Entry 5ZET (electron microscopy, 3.20 A resolution); this record covers chains D and A of the 34 polymer chains in the assembly.

== Chain D ==
Protein: 50S ribosomal protein L3
Source organism: Mycobacterium smegmatis str. MC2 155
UniProtKB: A0QSD1 (RL3_MYCS2); numbering as in UniProt (aligned over 1-217)
Amino-acid sequence (217 residues; numbered 1 to 217; the number before each row is that of its first residue):
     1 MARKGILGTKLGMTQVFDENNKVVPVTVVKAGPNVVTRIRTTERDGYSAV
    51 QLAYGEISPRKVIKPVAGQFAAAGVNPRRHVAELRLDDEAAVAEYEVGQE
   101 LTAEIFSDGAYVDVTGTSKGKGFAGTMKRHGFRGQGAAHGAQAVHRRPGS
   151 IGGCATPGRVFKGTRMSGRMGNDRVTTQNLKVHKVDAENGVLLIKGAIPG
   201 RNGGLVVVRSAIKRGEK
Not modelled in the structure: 1, 216-217

== Chain A ==
Molecule: 23S rRNA
Source organism: Mycobacterium smegmatis str. MC2 155
Sequence (3120 nucleotides; each row starts with the number of its first residue):
     1 UAAGUGUUUAAGGGCGCAUGGUGGAUGCCUUGGCACUGGGAGCCGAUGAA
    51 GGACGUAGGAGGCUGCGAUAAGCCUCGGGGAGCUGUCAACCGAGCGUUGA
   101 UCCGAGGAUGUCCGAAUGGGGAAACCCGGCACGAGUGAUGUCGUGUCACC
   151 AGGCGCUGAAUAUAUAGGCGUCUGGGGGGAACGCGGGGAAGUGAAACAUC
   201 UCAGUACCCGUAGGAAGAGAAAACAAAAUGUGAUUCCGUGAGUAGUGGCG
   251 AGCGAAAGCGGAGGAUGGCUAAACCGUAUGCAUGUGAUACCGGGUAGGGG
   301 UUGUGUGUGCGGGGUUGUGGGACCUAUCUUUCCGGCUCUACCUGGCUGGA
   351 GGGCAGUGAGAAAAUGUUGUGGUUAGCGGAAAUGGCUUGGGAUGGCCUGC
   401 CGUAGACGGUGAGAGCCCGGUACGUGAAAACCCGACGUCUGUCUUGAUGG
   451 UGUUCCCGAGUAGCAGCGGGCCCGUGGAAUCUGCUGUGAAUCUGCCGGGA
   501 CCACCCGGUAAGCCUGAAUACUUCCCAGUGACCGAUAGCGGAUUAGUACC
   551 GUGAGGGAAUGGUGAAAAGUACCCCGGGAGGGGAGUGAAAGAGUACCUGA
   601 AACCGUGCGCUUACAAUCCGUCAGAGCCCUCGACGUGUCGUGGGGUGAUG
   651 GCGUGCCUUUUGAAGAAUGAGCCUGCGAGUCAGGGACAUGUCGCGAGGUU
   701 AACCCGGGUGGGGUAGCCGCAGCGAAAGCGAGUCUGAAUAGGGCGUAUCC
   751 ACACAAGAGUGUGUGGUGUAGUGGUGUGUUCUGGACCCGAAGCGGAGUGA
   801 UCUACCCAUGGCCAGGGUGAAGCGCGGGUAAGACCGCGUGGAGGCCCGAA
   851 CCCACUUAGGUUGAAGACUGAGGGGAUGAGCUGUGGGUAGGGGUGAAAGG
   901 CCAAUCAAACUCCGUGAUAGCUGGUUCUCCCCGAAAUGCAUUUAGGUGCA
   951 GCGUCGCAUGUUUCUUGCCGGAGGUAGAGCUACUGGAUGGCCGAUGGGCC
  1001 CCACAGGGUUACUGACGUCAGCCAAACUCCGAAUGCCGGUAAGUCCAAGA
  1051 GUGCGGCAGUGAGACGGCGGGGGAUAAGCUCCGUGCGUCGAGAGGGAAAC
  1101 AGCCCAGAUCGCCGGCUAAGGCCCCUAAGCGUGUGCUAAGUGGAAAAGGA
  1151 UGUGCAGUCGCGAAGACAACCAGGAGGUUGGCUUAGAAGCAGCCACCCUU
  1201 GAAAGAGUGCGUAAUAGCUCACUGGUCAAGUGAUUGUGCGCCGAUAAUGU
  1251 AGCGGGGCUCAAGCACACCGCCGAAGCCGCGGCAGCCAACGUGUUGGCUG
  1301 GGUAGGGGAGCGUCCUGCAUCCGGUGAAGCCGCCGAGUGAUCGAGUGGUG
  1351 GAGGGUGUGGGAGUGAGAAUGCAGGCAUGAGUAGCGAUUAGGCAAGUGAG
  1401 AACCUUGCCCGCCGAAAGACCAAGGGUUCCUGGGCCAGGCCAGUCCGCCC
  1451 AGGGUGAGUCGGGACCUAAGGCGAGGCCGACAGGCGUAGUCGAUGGACAA
  1501 CGGGUUGAUAUUCCCGUACCCGUGUAUGUGCGUCCAUGAUGAAUCAGCGG
  1551 UACUAACCAUCCAAAACCACCGUGACCGCACCUUUCGGGGUGUGGCGUUG
  1601 GUGGGGCUGCAUGGGACCUUCGUUGGUAGUAGUCAAGCGAUGGGGUGACG
  1651 CAGGAAGGUAGCCGUACCGGUCAGUGGUAAUACCGGGGUAAGCCUGUAGG
  1701 GAGUCAGAUAGGUAAAUCCGUCUGGCAUAUAUCCUGAGAGGUGAUGCAUA
  1751 GCCGAGUGAGGCGAAUUCGGUGAUCCUAUGCUGCCGAGAAAAGCCUCUAG
  1801 CGAGGACAUACACGGCCCGUACCCCAAACCAACACAGGUGGUCAGGUAGA
  1851 GAAUACUAAGGCGUACGAGUGAACUAUGGUUAAGGAACUCGGCAAAAUGC
  1901 CCCCGUAACUUCGGGAGAAGGGGGACCCACAUGGCGUGUAAGCCUUUACG
  1951 GCCCAAGCGUGAGUGGGUGGCACAAACCAGUGAGAAGCGACUGUUUACUA
  2001 AAAACACAGGUCCGUGCGAAGUCGCAAGACGAUGUAUACGGACUGACGCC
  2051 UGCCCGGUGCUGGAAGGUUAAGAGGACCCGUUAACUCCCUUUGGGGGUGA
  2101 AGCGGAGAAUUUAAGCCCCAGUAAACGGCGGUGGUAACUAUAACCAUCCU
  2151 AAGGUAGCGAAAUUCCUUGUCGGGUAAGUUCCGACCUGCACGAAUGGCGU
  2201 AACGACUUCUCAACUGUCUCAACCAUAGACUCGGCGAAAUUGCACUACGA
  2251 GUAAAGAUGCUCGUUACGCGCGGCAGGACGAAAAGACCCCGGGACCUUCA
  2301 CUACAACUUGGUAUUGGUGCUCGAUACGGUUUGUGUAGGAUAGGUGGGAG
  2351 ACUGUGAAGCUCACACGCCAGUGUGGGUGGAGUCGUUGUUGAAAUACCAC
  2401 UCUGAUCGUAUUGGGCCUCUAACCUCGGACCGUAUAUCCGGUUCAGGGAC
  2451 AGUGCCUGGUGGGUAGUUUAACUGGGGCGGUUGCCUCCUAAAAUGUAACG
  2501 GAGGCGCCCAAAGGUUCCCUCAACCUGGACGGCAAUCAGGUGUUGAGUGU
  2551 AAGUGCACAAGGGAGCUUGACUGCGAGACGGACAUGUCGAGCAGGGACGA
  2601 AAGUCGGGACUAGUGAUCCGGCACCUCUGAGUGGAAGGGGUGUCGCUCAA
  2651 CGGAUAAAAGGUACCCCGGGGAUAACAGGCUGAUCUUCCCCAAGAGUCCA
  2701 UAUCGACGGGAUGGUUUGGCACCUCGAUGUCGGCUCGUCGCAUCCUGGGG
  2751 CUGGAGCAGGUCCCAAGGGUUGGGCUGUUCGCCCAUUAAAGCGGCACGCG
  2801 AGCUGGGUUUAGAACGUCGUGAGACAGUUCGGUCUCUAUCCGCCGCGCGC
  2851 GUCAGAAGCUUGAGGAAACCUGUCCCUAGUACGAGAGGACCGGGACGGAC
  2901 GAACCUCUGGUAUACCAGUUGUCCCACCAGGGGCACGGCUGGAUAGCCAC
  2951 GUUCGGACAGGAUAACCGCUGAAAGCAUCUAAGCGGGAAACCUCUUCCAA
  3001 GACCAGGCUUCUCACCCUCUAGGAGGGAUAAGGCCCCCCGCAGACCACGG
  3051 GAUUGAUAGACCAGACCUGGAAGCCUAGUAAUAGGUGCAGGGAACUGGCA
  3101 CUAACCGGCCGAAAACUUAC
Not modelled in the structure: 1, 340-344, 634-637, 1004-1005, 1756-1757, 1946-1948, 3120
Glycans and other covalent adducts: covalent link A1565-G1606, A1566-G1606, A1569-G1603, G1578-G1592

== How chain D and chain A interact ==
Residue-residue contacts - 205 pairs, chain D then chain A:
  Met13(D) with C2904(A), hydrogen bond to the sugar; C2905(A), sugar contact; U2906(A), sugar contact
  Thr14(D) with U2906(A), sugar contact
  Gln15(D) with U2906(A), hydrogen bond to the sugar; C2907(A), hydrogen bond to the sugar
  Pro25(D) with U2906(A), base contact; U2952(A), sugar contact
  Arg38(D) with U3009(A), salt bridge to the phosphate
  Arg40(D) with C2859(A), hydrogen bond to the base; C3008(A), hydrogen bond to the base
  Arg44(D) with C3008(A), phosphate contact; U3009(A), salt bridge to the phosphate
  Asp45(D) with C3008(A), hydrogen bond to the sugar
  Tyr47(D) with U2860(A), hydrogen bond to the sugar; U2861(A), sugar contact
  Gln51(D) with C2859(A), sugar contact
  Arg60(D) with A3052(A), salt bridge to the phosphate; U3053(A), salt bridge to the phosphate; U3054(A), hydrogen bond to the sugar; G3055(A), sugar contact
  Lys61(D) with G3051(A), salt bridge to the phosphate; A3052(A), phosphate contact
  Ile63(D) with G3032(A), phosphate contact; G3033(A), phosphate contact
  Lys64(D) with U3010(A), sugar contact; C3011(A), sugar contact; A3031(A), phosphate contact; G3032(A), hydrogen bond to the phosphate
  Pro65(D) with A2856(A), base contact; A2857(A), base contact; U3010(A), hydrogen bond to the sugar; A3031(A), sugar contact
  Val66(D) with A2857(A), sugar contact
  Gly68(D) with U3010(A), sugar contact
  Gln69(D) with A2857(A), base contact; G2858(A), hydrogen bond to the base; U3009(A), hydrogen bond to the base; U3010(A), sugar contact
  Arg79(D) with G3050(A), salt bridge to the phosphate; G3051(A), salt bridge to the phosphate
  Val81(D) with C2859(A), sugar contact
  Glu83(D) with C2859(A), hydrogen bond to the sugar; U2860(A), phosphate contact
  Arg85(D) with U2861(A), hydrogen bond to the phosphate; G2862(A), salt bridge to the phosphate
  Ser118(D) with A2903(A), hydrogen bond to the phosphate; C2904(A), hydrogen bond to the phosphate
  Lys119(D) with C2904(A), hydrogen bond to the phosphate; C2905(A), salt bridge to the phosphate; C2947(A), salt bridge to the phosphate; C3041(A), hydrogen bond to the base
  Gly120(D) with A3042(A), phosphate contact; G3043(A), phosphate contact
  Lys121(D) with C2947(A), salt bridge to the phosphate; C2948(A), salt bridge to the phosphate; G3043(A), phosphate contact
  Gly122(D) with G3043(A), hydrogen bond to the phosphate; A3044(A), phosphate contact
  Phe123(D) with A1872(A), hydrogen bond to the sugar; A1873(A), sugar contact; G2272(A), base contact; A3044(A), hydrogen bond to the phosphate
  Gly125(D) with A1873(A), sugar contact
  Met127(D) with A2221(A), sugar contact; A2222(A), phosphate contact
  Lys128(D) with C2947(A), phosphate contact; C2948(A), phosphate contact
  Arg129(D) with C2844(A), phosphate contact; G2845(A), salt bridge to the phosphate; A2902(A), phosphate contact
  Phe132(D) with C2736(A), phosphate contact; G2737(A), phosphate contact
  Arg133(D) with A2221(A), phosphate contact; U2735(A), salt bridge to the phosphate; C2736(A), salt bridge to the phosphate
  Gly134(D) with U2735(A), sugar contact
  Gln135(D) with U2735(A), sugar contact; G2802(A), hydrogen bond to the base; C2803(A), sugar contact
  Ala137(D) with C2218(A), hydrogen bond to the phosphate
  Ala138(D) with C1893(A), base contact; U2217(A), sugar contact
  His139(D) with C1888(A), hydrogen bond to the base; U1889(A), sugar contact; G1891(A), hydrogen bond to the base; C1893(A), stacking on the base; U2217(A), sugar contact
  Gly140(D) with A858(A), phosphate contact; U2804(A), sugar contact
  Ala141(D) with G859(A), phosphate contact; C2803(A), sugar contact
  Gln142(D) with G859(A), hydrogen bond to the phosphate; G860(A), hydrogen bond to the phosphate; U861(A), hydrogen bond to the base; C2803(A), phosphate contact; U2804(A), phosphate contact
  Ala143(D) with G859(A), phosphate contact; U1875(A), sugar contact; A1876(A), phosphate contact
  Val144(D) with G2802(A), sugar contact; C2803(A), sugar contact
  His145(D) with U1875(A), hydrogen bond to the phosphate; A1876(A), salt bridge to the phosphate
  Arg146(D) with C1874(A), salt bridge to the phosphate; U1875(A), hydrogen bond to the phosphate; A2222(A), salt bridge to the phosphate
  Arg147(D) with U1875(A), phosphate contact; A2275(A), salt bridge to the phosphate; G2802(A), salt bridge to the phosphate
  Pro148(D) with C2274(A), phosphate contact; U2735(A), hydrogen bond to the sugar; C2736(A), sugar contact
  Gly149(D) with A2275(A), phosphate contact; G2276(A), phosphate contact; U2735(A), base contact; G2802(A), sugar contact
  Ser150(D) with G2276(A), phosphate contact; U2735(A), hydrogen bond to the base; C2736(A), hydrogen bond to the sugar; G2798(A), base contact; C2799(A), hydrogen bond to the sugar; G2802(A), base contact
  Ile151(D) with C2274(A), sugar contact; A2275(A), phosphate contact; G2276(A), hydrogen bond to the phosphate
  Gly152(D) with G2276(A), sugar contact; G2798(A), hydrogen bond to the base
  Gly153(D) with G2276(A), hydrogen bond to the sugar; G2798(A), sugar contact
  Cys154(D) with G2277(A), phosphate contact; A2796(A), hydrogen bond to the phosphate; G2798(A), hydrogen bond to the sugar; C2799(A), hydrogen bond to the phosphate
  Ala155(D) with G2277(A), sugar contact; A2796(A), hydrogen bond to the phosphate; G2798(A), sugar contact
  Thr156(D) with G2256(A), hydrogen bond to the base; C2795(A), hydrogen bond to the sugar; A2796(A), hydrogen bond to the phosphate
  Pro157(D) with U1248(A), base contact; G2249(A), phosphate contact; G2276(A), sugar contact; C2795(A), sugar contact
  Gly158(D) with G2276(A), hydrogen bond to the sugar; G2277(A), sugar contact
  Arg159(D) with U1248(A), hydrogen bond to the base; C2248(A), sugar contact; G2249(A), salt bridge to the phosphate; G2276(A), base contact; G2842(A), sugar contact
  Val160(D) with G2276(A), base contact; G2842(A), hydrogen bond to the sugar; C2843(A), sugar contact
  Phe161(D) with U1248(A), sugar contact; U2738(A), sugar contact
  Lys162(D) with C2843(A), phosphate contact; C2844(A), phosphate contact
  Gly163(D) with C2843(A), phosphate contact; C2844(A), hydrogen bond to the phosphate
  Thr164(D) with C2844(A), sugar contact
  Arg165(D) with G2737(A), salt bridge to the phosphate
  Met166(D) with G2273(A), base contact; C2274(A), base contact; C2843(A), hydrogen bond to the sugar; C2844(A), hydrogen bond to the sugar
  Ser167(D) with G2273(A), hydrogen bond to the sugar; C2844(A), hydrogen bond to the sugar
  Gly168(D) with C2844(A), sugar contact
  Arg169(D) with G2845(A), hydrogen bond to the sugar; C2846(A), sugar contact; G3043(A), sugar contact; A3044(A), phosphate contact; C3046(A), base contact
  Asn172(D) with A3042(A), phosphate contact
  Arg174(D) with C2997(A), salt bridge to the phosphate; C2998(A), phosphate contact
  Val175(D) with A2903(A), sugar contact
  Thr176(D) with U2996(A), hydrogen bond to the phosphate; C2997(A), hydrogen bond to the phosphate
  Gln178(D) with C2954(A), hydrogen bond to the sugar; U2995(A), hydrogen bond to the sugar; U2996(A), sugar contact
  Asn179(D) with C2954(A), sugar contact; G2955(A), phosphate contact
  Leu180(D) with U2953(A), sugar contact
  Lys195(D) with U2953(A), sugar contact
  Gly196(D) with U2953(A), sugar contact
  Ala197(D) with A2903(A), base contact; C2904(A), sugar contact; U2953(A), sugar contact
  Ile198(D) with A2903(A), sugar contact; C2904(A), sugar contact
  Pro199(D) with A2903(A), sugar contact
  Gly200(D) with C2904(A), phosphate contact
  Arg201(D) with C3041(A), hydrogen bond to the sugar; A3042(A), salt bridge to the phosphate
  Asn202(D) with C2905(A), phosphate contact
  Ile212(D) with U2995(A), phosphate contact; U2996(A), phosphate contact
  Lys213(D) with G2955(A), phosphate contact; G2956(A), salt bridge to the phosphate; A2957(A), base contact; U2995(A), hydrogen bond to the sugar
  Arg214(D) with G2955(A), salt bridge to the phosphate
Also at the interface, not in a pair above, chain D (94 interface residues in all): Lys10, Ala82, Thr115, Ala124, Gly136, Met170, Thr177
Also at the interface, not in a pair above, chain A (93 interface residues in all): C2223, C2734, G2805, G3007, U3012, G3040, A3047

== Overview ==
The interface between chain D and chain A involves 94 residues on one side and 93 on the other; the contacts
include 59 hydrogen bonds, 26 salt bridges and 1 aromatic stacking contact. Polar pairs include
Arg40(D)-C2859(A), Arg40(D)-C3008(A) and Gln69(D)-G2858(A).
Here chain D is 50S ribosomal protein L3 and chain A is 23S rRNA, both from Mycobacterium smegmatis str. MC2
155. Entry 5ZET (M. smegmatis P/P state 50S ribosomal subunit) was determined by electron microscopy (same
publication as 5ZEB, 5ZEP, 5ZEU and 5ZEY).
